PDB entry 4MQJ | X-ray diffraction, 1.80 A resolution | chains B and H of the 4 polymer chains in the assembly

# Chain B (and H)
Name: Hemoglobin subunit gamma-2
From: Homo sapiens
Notes: chain H of this document is another copy of the same molecule, construct and numbering; everything in this record applies to it too
UniProt: P69892 (HBG2_HUMAN); residues 2-146 here correspond to UniProt positions 3-147 (UniProt number = residue number + 1)
Sequence (146 residues; numbered 1 to 146; the number before each row is that of its first residue):
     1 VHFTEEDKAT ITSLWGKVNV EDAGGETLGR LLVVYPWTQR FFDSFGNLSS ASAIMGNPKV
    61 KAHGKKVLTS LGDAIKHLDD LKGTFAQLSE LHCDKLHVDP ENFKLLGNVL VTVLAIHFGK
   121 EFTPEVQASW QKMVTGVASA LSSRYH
Differences from the reference sequence: expression tag (1)
Metal / ion sites: heme Fe near His92 (its only coordinating residue here)
Residues lining bound ligands: heme (HEM): Leu31, Thr38, Phe41, Phe42, Ser44, Phe45, His63, Lys66, Val67, Ser70, Leu71, Phe85, Leu88, Leu91, His92, Leu96, Val98, Asn102, Phe103, Leu106, Val137, Leu141

# How chain B and chain H interact
Contacting residue pairs (14):
  His2(B) with Ser143(H), hydrogen bond (side chain-backbone); Arg144(H); Tyr145(H), hydrogen bond (side chain-backbone); His146(H)
  Lys132(B) with His146(H)
  Thr135(B) with His146(H)
  Ser143(B) with His2(H), hydrogen bond (backbone-side chain)
  Arg144(B) with His2(H)
  His146(B) with Val1(H); His2(H), hydrogen bond (backbone-side chain); Phe3(H); Thr135(H); Gly136(H); Ser139(H)
Interface residues without a listed pair, chain B (9 interface residues in all): Lys82, Glu101, Tyr145
Interface residues without a listed pair, chain H (13 interface residues in all): Lys82, Glu101, Lys132

# In short
9 residues of chain B face 13 of chain H across their interface; the contacts include 4 hydrogen bonds. Polar
contacts include His2(B)-Ser143(H), His2(B)-Tyr145(H) and His146(B)-His2(H). Chain B binds heme.
Both chains are Hemoglobin subunit gamma-2 (Homo sapiens). Entry 4MQJ (Structure of Wild-type Fetal Human
Hemoglobin HbF) was determined by X-ray diffraction.
